PDB entry 3BOD | X-ray diffraction, 1.70 A resolution | chain A

[Chain A]
Molecule: Neurexin-1-alpha
Source organism: Mus musculus
Notes: fragment: LNS domain
UniProtKB: Q9CS84 (NRX1A_MOUSE); the construct lacks a stretch of the UniProt sequence, so the offset changes along the chain: 86-200 = UniProt 1132-1246; 201-258 = UniProt 1277-1334
Chain sequence (178 residues; numbered 81 to 258; the number before each row is that of its first residue):
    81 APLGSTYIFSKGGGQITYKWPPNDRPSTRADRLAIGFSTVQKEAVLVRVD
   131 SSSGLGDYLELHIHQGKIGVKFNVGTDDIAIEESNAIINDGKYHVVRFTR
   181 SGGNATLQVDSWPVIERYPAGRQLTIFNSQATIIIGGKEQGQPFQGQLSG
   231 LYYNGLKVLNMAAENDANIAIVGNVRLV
Sequence notes: expression tag (81-85)
Bound ions: Ca2+: D137, V154, I206, N208
Swiss-Prot annotation at these positions:
  - binding site (Ca(2+)): D137, V154, I206, N208
  - glycosylation: N184 (N-linked (GlcNAc...) asparagine)
What the authors report for this chain:
  - Ca2+ coordination: D137, V154, I206, N208, E219

[Overview]
The Ca2+ site is built by D137, V154, I206 and N208. UniProt lists 4 Ca2+-binding residues. The paper reports
Ca2+ coordination by D137, V154 and I206 among others.
Chain A is Neurexin-1-alpha (Mus musculus); the structure, Structure of mouse beta-neurexin 1, was determined
by X-ray diffraction together with 3BOP from the same study.
